3AWV - chains A and B; structure by X-ray diffraction, 1.40 A resolution.

[Chain A]
Name: Tyrosinase
Organism: Streptomyces castaneoglobisporus
Notes: EC 1.14.18.1
UniProtKB: Q83WS2 (Q83WS2_9ACTO); numbering as in UniProt (aligned over 1-273)
Sequence (281 residues; numbered 1 to 281; the number before each row is that of its first residue):
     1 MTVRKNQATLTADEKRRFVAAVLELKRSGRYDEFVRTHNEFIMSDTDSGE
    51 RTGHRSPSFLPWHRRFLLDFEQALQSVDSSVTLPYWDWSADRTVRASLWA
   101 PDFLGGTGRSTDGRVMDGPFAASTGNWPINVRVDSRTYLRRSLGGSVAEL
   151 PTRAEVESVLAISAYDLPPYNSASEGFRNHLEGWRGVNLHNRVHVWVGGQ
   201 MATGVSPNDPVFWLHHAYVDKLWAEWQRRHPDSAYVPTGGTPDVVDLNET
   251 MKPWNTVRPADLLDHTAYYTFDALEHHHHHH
Not modelled in the structure: 1, 275-281
Sequence notes: expression tag (274-281)
Ion coordination: Cu ion site 1: H38, H63; Cu ion site 2: H190, H194, H216
What the authors report for this chain:
  - conformationally variable residues (order/disorder transition): H54

[Chain B]
Name: MelC
Organism: Streptomyces castaneoglobisporus
UniProtKB: Q83WS1 (Q83WS1_9ACTO); residue numbers follow UniProt; this construct covers 1-126
Sequence (134 residues; numbered 1 to 134; the number before each row is that of its first residue):
     1 MPEITRRRALTAAAAVAATASAAVTLAAPAASAAGHHEPAAPESFDEVYK
    51 GRRIQGRPAGGGAHHHEHGGGYEVFVDGVQLHVMRNADGSWISVVSHYDP
   101 VPTPRAAARAAVDELQGAPLLPFPANLEHHHHHH
Not modelled in the structure: 1-39, 60-65, 124-134
Sequence notes: expression tag (127-134)
Ion coordination: Cu ion: H68, H82, M84
What the authors report for this chain:
  - binding site for nitrate ion: H82, H97
  - mutagenesis - H97Q: abolished catalytic activity
  - mutagenesis - Y98F: decreased catalytic activity
  - mutagenesis - H82Q, M84L: unchanged catalytic activity

[How chain A and chain B interact]
Pairs across the interface (64; chain A residue first):
  H38(A) - Y98(B)
  N39(A) - V94(B)
  E40(A) - H66(B)  salt bridge
  I42(A) - M84(B)
  I42(A) - H97(B)
  I42(A) - Y98(B)
  M43(A) - H66(B)
  M43(A) - E67(B)
  M43(A) - H68(B)  hydrogen bond (backbone-backbone)
  M43(A) - H82(B)
  M43(A) - M84(B)
  S44(A) - H66(B)  hydrogen bond (side chain-backbone)
  S44(A) - E67(B)
  S44(A) - H68(B)
  D45(A) - M84(B)
  T46(A) - H68(B)
  T46(A) - M84(B)
  D47(A) - N86(B)
  D47(A) - A87(B)  hydrogen bond (side chain-backbone)
  H54(A) - H97(B)  hydrogen bond
  R55(A) - M84(B)  hydrogen bond
  R55(A) - N86(B)  hydrogen bond
  R55(A) - I92(B)
  T111(A) - Q116(B)
  D112(A) - Q116(B)
  R132(A) - L121(B)
  V133(A) - V94(B)  hydrophobic
  V133(A) - L120(B)
  V133(A) - L121(B)  hydrogen bond (backbone-backbone)
  D134(A) - E114(B)
  D134(A) - L115(B)
  D134(A) - A118(B)
  D134(A) - P119(B)
  D134(A) - L121(B)
  S135(A) - A118(B)
  S135(A) - P119(B)  hydrogen bond (side chain-backbone)
  S135(A) - L121(B)
  R136(A) - E114(B)  salt bridge
  R136(A) - L115(B)  hydrogen bond (side chain-backbone)
  R136(A) - Q116(B)  hydrogen bond
  R136(A) - A118(B)
  R140(A) - E114(B)  salt bridge
  S172(A) - N86(B)
  S172(A) - A87(B)
  A173(A) - A87(B)  hydrophobic
  W184(A) - N86(B)
  W184(A) - H97(B)
  W184(A) - P100(B)  hydrophobic
  R185(A) - D88(B)  salt bridge
  H190(A) - Y98(B)
  N191(A) - Y98(B)
  H194(A) - Y98(B)
  V195(A) - Y98(B)
  V195(A) - D99(B)
  M201(A) - Y98(B)
  A202(A) - V95(B)
  A202(A) - S96(B)
  A202(A) - H97(B)  hydrogen bond (backbone-backbone)
  A202(A) - Y98(B)
  T203(A) - V94(B)
  T203(A) - V95(B)
  T203(A) - Y98(B)
  G204(A) - V94(B)  hydrogen bond (backbone-backbone)
  S206(A) - Y98(B)  hydrogen bond
Interface residues without a listed pair, chain A (36 interface residues in all): S110, G113, N171, G199
Interface features reported in the paper:
  - residue pairs: Y98(B)-S206(A)

[Overview]
Chain A and chain B form an interface of 36 and 23 residues respectively; the contacts include 13 hydrogen
bonds and 4 salt bridges. Polar contacts include E40(A)-H66(B), R136(A)-E114(B) and R140(A)-E114(B). The
authors report a contact between Y98(B) and S206(A). From the paper: a binding site for nitrate ion at H82(B)
and H97(B); H97Q of chain B abolishes catalytic activity; 4 substitutions were tested in all.
Here chain A is Tyrosinase and chain B is MelC, both from Streptomyces castaneoglobisporus. Entry 3AWV
(Crystal structure of Streptomyces tyrosinase in a complex with caddie soaked in a Cu(II)-containing solution
for ...) was determined by X-ray diffraction (same publication as 3AWS, 3AWT, 3AWU, 3AWW, 3AWX, 3AWY, 3AWZ and
3AX0).
